PDB entry 9E0J | electron microscopy, 2.40 A resolution | chains K and N of the 30 polymer chains in the assembly

# Chain K
Protein: Photosystem I iron-sulfur center
Source organism: Anthocerotibacter panamensis
Chain sequence (81 residues; row label = number of the first residue in the row):
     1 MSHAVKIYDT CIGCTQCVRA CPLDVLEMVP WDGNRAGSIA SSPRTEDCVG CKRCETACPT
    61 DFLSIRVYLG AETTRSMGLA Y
Not modelled in the structure: 1
Ion coordination: 4Fe-4S cluster Fe site 1: C11, C14, C17, C58; 4Fe-4S cluster Fe site 2: C21, C48, C51, C54
Residues lining bound ligands:
  - 4Fe-4S cluster (SF4), molecule 1: C11, I12, G13, C14, T15, Q16, C17, M28, A40, A57, C58, P59, T60, S64, I65
  - 4Fe-4S cluster (SF4), molecule 2: A20, C21, P22, L23, V25, C48, V49, G50, C51, K52, R53, C54, V67

# Chain N
Protein: Photosystem I reaction center subunit II
Source organism: Anthocerotibacter panamensis
Chain sequence (143 residues; row label = number of the first residue in the row):
     1 MTQANSLPPG ASSPIFGGST GGLLRKALVE EKYLITWGSK EEQVFEMPTG GAATMVAGVN
    61 GLYLARKEQC HALHRQLVAK FKIRDSKIYR VLPNGEQTLI YPKDGVPSEK ANPGREVVGY
   121 VPRKIGNNPS PISVKFTGGN TYD
Not modelled in the structure: 1-2, 106-143

# Interface between chain K and chain N
Residue-residue contacts - 28 pairs, chain K then chain N:
  C21(K) - R75(N)
  P22(K) - E68(N)
  P22(K) - H71(N)
  P22(K) - R75(N)
  L23(K) - K67(N)  hydrogen bond (backbone-side chain)
  L23(K) - E68(N)
  D24(K) - K67(N)
  D24(K) - H71(N)
  D24(K) - Y101(N)
  E27(K) - D104(N)
  R44(K) - K103(N)
  D47(K) - K67(N)  salt bridge
  D47(K) - R90(N)  salt bridge
  V49(K) - R66(N)
  T74(K) - K26(N)
  T74(K) - E30(N)  hydrogen bond
  R75(K) - E31(N)  salt bridge
  R75(K) - Y33(N)
  R75(K) - R90(N)
  G78(K) - R66(N)  hydrogen bond (backbone-side chain)
  L79(K) - K26(N)
  L79(K) - R66(N)
  A80(K) - L24(N)
  A80(K) - K26(N)
  A80(K) - A65(N)
  A80(K) - R66(N)
  Y81(K) - L24(N)  hydrophobic
  Y81(K) - K26(N)
Interface residues without a listed pair, chain K (15 interface residues in all): R53
Interface residues without a listed pair, chain N (17 interface residues in all): Q69, I100

# Overview
15 residues of chain K face 17 of chain N across their interface, with 3 hydrogen bonds and 3 salt bridges.
Polar contacts include D47(K)-K67(N), D47(K)-R90(N) and R75(K)-E31(N). Chain K binds 4Fe-4S cluster. C11(K),
C14(K), C17(K) and C58(K) form the 4Fe-4S cluster Fe site 1.
Chain K is Photosystem I iron-sulfur center and chain N is Photosystem I reaction center subunit II, both from
Anthocerotibacter panamensis; the structure, Structure and evolution of Photosystem I in the early-branching
cyanobacterium Anthocerotibacter panamensis, was determined by electron microscopy.
